PDB entry 3BWR | X-ray diffraction, 2.25 A resolution | chains C and D of the 5 polymer chains in the assembly

Chain C (and D):
Name: Capsid protein VP1
Source organism: Simian virus 40
Notes: chain D of this document is another copy of the same molecule, construct and numbering; everything in this record applies to it too
Reference sequence: P03087 (VP1_SV40); residues 30-297 here correspond to UniProt positions 33-300 (UniProt number = residue number + 3)
Sequence (272 residues; row label = number of the first residue in the row):
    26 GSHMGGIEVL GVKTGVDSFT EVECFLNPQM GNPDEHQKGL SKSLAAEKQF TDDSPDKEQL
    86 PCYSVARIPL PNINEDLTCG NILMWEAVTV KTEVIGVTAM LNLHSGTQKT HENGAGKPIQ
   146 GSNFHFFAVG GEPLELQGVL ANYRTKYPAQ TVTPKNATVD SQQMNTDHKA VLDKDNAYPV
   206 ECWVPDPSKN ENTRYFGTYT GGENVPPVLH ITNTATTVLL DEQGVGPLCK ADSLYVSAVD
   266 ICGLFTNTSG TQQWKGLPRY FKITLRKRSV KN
Not modelled in the structure: 26-30 (chain D: 26-30, 41-42)
Sequence notes: expression tag (26-29)

How chain C and chain D interact:
Pairs across the interface (109; chain C residue first):
  Glu48(C) with Ser213(D)
  Phe50(C) with Met189(D), hydrophobic; Asp211(D); Ser213(D)
  Asn52(C) with Gln188(D); Met189(D), hydrogen bond (side chain-backbone)
  Glu60(C) with Val184(D)
  His61(C) with Tyr168(D), hydrogen bond; Arg169(D), hydrogen bond; Gln187(D), hydrogen bond (backbone-side chain)
  Lys63(C) with Val184(D); Asp185(D), salt bridge; Gln187(D), hydrogen bond (backbone-side chain); Gln188(D)
  Lys116(C) with Glu247(D), salt bridge
  Glu118(C) with Pro212(D); Tyr220(D), hydrogen bond
  Ile120(C) with Val164(D), hydrophobic; Met189(D), hydrophobic; Pro212(D), hydrophobic
  Gly121(C) with Val164(D); Val209(D)
  Val122(C) with Val209(D); Tyr224(D)
  Thr123(C) with Phe149(D); Val205(D), hydrogen bond (side chain-backbone); Glu206(D); Trp208(D), hydrogen bond (side chain-backbone); Val209(D)
  Ala124(C) with Val164(D); Ala166(D); Glu206(D)
  Met125(C) with Tyr224(D), hydrogen bond (backbone-side chain)
  Leu126(C) with Phe149(D), hydrophobic; Val205(D), hydrophobic; Glu206(D); Tyr224(D), hydrophobic; Trp279(D)
  Asn127(C) with Ala166(D); Glu206(D)
  Leu128(C) with Ala70(D); Ala71(D); Trp279(D), hydrophobic
  His129(C) with Ala70(D); Ala71(D); Glu72(D); Lys73(D), hydrogen bond (backbone-backbone); Asp78(D), salt bridge; Leu85(D); Glu206(D), salt bridge
  Ser130(C) with Lys73(D); Phe75(D); Asp78(D), hydrogen bond; Asn167(D), hydrogen bond; Thr170(D)
  Gly131(C) with Lys73(D), hydrogen bond (backbone-backbone); Phe75(D)
  Thr132(C) with Ala71(D); Glu72(D), hydrogen bond (side chain-backbone)
  Gln133(C) with Glu72(D)
  Lys134(C) with Glu72(D), hydrogen bond (backbone-side chain)
  Thr135(C) with Glu228(D)
  His136(C) with Gly275(D), hydrogen bond (side chain-backbone); Gln277(D)
  Glu137(C) with Ser274(D); Gly275(D)
  Asn138(C) with Ser274(D), hydrogen bond (side chain-backbone); Gly275(D); Thr276(D)
  Gly139(C) with Ala71(D); Gly275(D); Gln277(D)
  Ala140(C) with Ala71(D); Gln277(D), hydrogen bond (backbone-side chain)
  Gly141(C) with Ala71(D)
  Lys142(C) with Glu228(D)
  Pro143(C) with Ser147(D); Gly227(D); Glu228(D)
  Gln145(C) with Gly227(D); Glu228(D), hydrogen bond
  Pro231(C) with Gly226(D); Val230(D), hydrophobic
  Pro232(C) with Tyr224(D); Thr225(D); Gly226(D), hydrogen bond (backbone-backbone)
  Val233(C) with Tyr224(D); Thr225(D)
  Leu234(C) with Thr223(D); Tyr224(D), hydrogen bond (backbone-backbone)
  His235(C) with Gly222(D); Thr223(D), hydrogen bond
  Ile236(C) with Phe149(D), hydrophobic; Pro210(D), hydrophobic; Phe221(D); Gly222(D), hydrogen bond (backbone-backbone)
  Thr237(C) with Tyr220(D), hydrogen bond (side chain-backbone); Phe221(D)
  Asn238(C) with Asn215(D), hydrogen bond (side chain-backbone); Thr218(D), hydrogen bond (side chain-backbone); Arg219(D); Tyr220(D), hydrogen bond (side chain-backbone)
  Thr239(C) with Phe221(D)
  Thr241(C) with Glu247(D)
  Thr273(C) with Glu72(D)
  Pro283(C) with Gln188(D); Met189(D), hydrophobic
  Tyr285(C) with Pro212(D); Ser213(D)
Other interface residues (no listed pair), chain C (52 interface residues in all): Pro53, Gln62, Ile144, Phe270, Asn272, Lys280
Other interface residues (no listed pair), chain D (56 interface residues in all): Leu69, Pro80, Tyr88, Phe151, Gln162, Leu165, Ile266, Leu269, Thr271

Overview:
The interface between chain C and chain D involves 52 residues on one side and 56 on the other, with 27
hydrogen bonds and 4 salt bridges. Polar contacts include Lys63(C)-Asp185(D), Lys116(C)-Glu247(D) and
His129(C)-Asp78(D).
Both chains are Capsid protein VP1 (Simian virus 40). Entry 3BWR (SV40 VP1 pentamer in complex with GM1
oligosaccharide) was determined by X-ray diffraction (same publication as 3BWQ).
